7RGG - chains C and D of the 4 polymer chains in the assembly; structure by X-ray diffraction, 3.00 A resolution.

# Chain C (and D)
Protein: Glutaminase kidney isoform, mitochondrial 68 kDa chain
Source organism: Homo sapiens
Notes: EC 3.-.-.-; chain D of this document is another copy of the same molecule, construct and numbering; everything in this record applies to it too
UniProt: O94925 (GLSK_HUMAN); residue numbers follow UniProt; this construct covers 72-550
Sequence (491 residues; row label = number of the first residue in the row):
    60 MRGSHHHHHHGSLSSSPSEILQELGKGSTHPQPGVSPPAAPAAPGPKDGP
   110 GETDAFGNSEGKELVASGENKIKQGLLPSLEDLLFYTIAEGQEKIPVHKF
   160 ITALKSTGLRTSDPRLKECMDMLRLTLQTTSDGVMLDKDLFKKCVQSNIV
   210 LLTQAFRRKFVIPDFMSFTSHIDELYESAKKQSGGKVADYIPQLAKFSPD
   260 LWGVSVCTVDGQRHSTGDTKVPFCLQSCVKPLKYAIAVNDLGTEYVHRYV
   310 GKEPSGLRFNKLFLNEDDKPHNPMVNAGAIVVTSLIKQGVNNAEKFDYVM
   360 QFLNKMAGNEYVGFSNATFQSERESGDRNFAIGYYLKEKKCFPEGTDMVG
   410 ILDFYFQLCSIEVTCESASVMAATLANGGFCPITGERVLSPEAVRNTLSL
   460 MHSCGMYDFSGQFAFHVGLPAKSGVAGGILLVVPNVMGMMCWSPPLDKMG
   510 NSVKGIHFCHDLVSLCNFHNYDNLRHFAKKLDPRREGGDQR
Not modelled in the structure: 60-136, 249-254, 546-550 (chain D: 60-137, 249-254, 546-550)
Differences from the reference sequence: expression tag (60-71)
Small-molecule neighbours: BPTES (04A; N,N'-[sulfanediylbis(ethane-2,1-diyl-1,3,4-thiadiazole-5,2-diyl)]bis(2-phenylacetamide)): Lys320, Leu321, Phe322, Leu323, Asn324, Glu325, Asp327, Tyr394, Lys398
UniProt features mapped onto this chain:
  - region: Gly315 to Phe322 (Highly mobile activation loop)
  - binding site (substrate): Ser286, Asn335, Glu381, Asn388, Tyr414, Tyr466, Val484
  - site: Leu72, Ser73 (Cleavage)
  - modified residue: Lys130 (N6-succinyllysine), Lys164 (N6-succinyllysine), Lys311 (N6-acetyllysine)
Reported in the primary citation:
  - binding site for BPTES: Phe322
  - allosteric site: Gly315 to Glu325 (citing earlier work)
  - binding site for BPTES: Lys320 (proposed by the authors, not directly observed)
  - mutagenesis - K320A/Y466W: decreased binding to UPGL00019
  - mutagenesis - K320A: increased catalytic activity (citing earlier work)

# Chain C / chain D interface
Contacting residue pairs - 21 pairs, chain C then chain D:
  Leu321(C) - Leu321(D)  hydrophobic
  Ser384(C) - Glu397(D)
  Asp386(C) - Lys396(D)  salt bridge
  Asp386(C) - Glu397(D)  hydrogen bond (backbone-side chain)
  Asp386(C) - Lys399(D)  salt bridge
  Arg387(C) - Tyr394(D)
  Arg387(C) - Glu397(D)  hydrogen bond (backbone-side chain)
  Phe389(C) - Tyr393(D)  hydrophobic
  Ala390(C) - Tyr393(D)
  Ala390(C) - Tyr394(D)
  Tyr393(C) - Asp386(D)
  Tyr393(C) - Phe389(D)  hydrophobic
  Tyr393(C) - Ala390(D)
  Tyr393(C) - Tyr393(D)  hydrophobic
  Tyr394(C) - Phe322(D)  hydrophobic
  Tyr394(C) - Ala390(D)
  Lys396(C) - Asp386(D)  salt bridge
  Glu397(C) - Ser384(D)
  Glu397(C) - Asp386(D)
  Glu397(C) - Arg387(D)  hydrogen bond (side chain-backbone)
  Lys398(C) - Lys320(D)
Interface residues without a listed pair, chain C (14 interface residues in all): Phe318, Phe322, Gly385
Interface residues without a listed pair, chain D (14 interface residues in all): Phe318

# In short
The chain C/chain D interface involves 14 residues from each chain, with 3 hydrogen bonds and 3 salt bridges.
Among the polar pairs are Asp386(C)-Lys396(D), Asp386(C)-Lys399(D) and Asp386(C)-Glu397(D). Bound to chain C:
BPTES. From the paper: a binding site for BPTES at Phe322(C) and Lys320(C); K320A/Y466W of chain C reduce
binding to UPGL00019.
Both chains are Glutaminase kidney isoform, mitochondrial 68 kDa chain (Homo sapiens). Entry 7RGG (Room
temperature serial crystal structure of Glutaminase C in complex with inhibitor BPTES) was determined by X-ray
diffraction together with 7REN from the same study.
